6G8L - chains A and P; structure by X-ray diffraction, 1.37 A resolution.

[Chain A]
Name: 14-3-3 protein sigma
Organism: Homo sapiens
Reference sequence: P31947 (1433S_HUMAN); numbering as in UniProt (aligned over 1-231)
Amino-acid sequence (236 residues; numbered -4 to 231; the number before each row is that of its first residue; numbers below 1 keep their minus sign (Gly-4 is residue -4)):
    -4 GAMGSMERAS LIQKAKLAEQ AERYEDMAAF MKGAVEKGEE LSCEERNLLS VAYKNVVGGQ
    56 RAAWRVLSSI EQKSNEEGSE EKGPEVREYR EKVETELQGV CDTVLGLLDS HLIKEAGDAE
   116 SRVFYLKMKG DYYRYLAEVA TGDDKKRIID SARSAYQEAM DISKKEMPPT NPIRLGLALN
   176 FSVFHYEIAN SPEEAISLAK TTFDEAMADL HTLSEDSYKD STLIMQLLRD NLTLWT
Differences from the reference sequence: expression tag (-4 to 0)
Bound ions: Na+: Gln8, Lys77, Glu80; Mg2+: Glu75, Glu161
Curated features (UniProtKB/Swiss-Prot):
  - site (Interaction with phosphoserine on interacting protein): Arg56, Arg129
  - modified residue (Phosphoserine): Ser5, Ser74

[Chain P]
Name: Ace-arg-ala-his-sep-ser-pro-ala-ser-ble-gln
Amino-acid sequence (11 residues; numbered 123 to 133; the number before each row is that of its first residue):
   123 XRAHSSPASX Q
Not modelled in the structure: 123-124
Modified / non-standard residues: ACE (acetyl group) at position 123; Ser127 (phosphoserine; SEP); B3L ((3S)-3-amino-5-methylhexanoic acid) at position 132

[Chain A / chain P interface]
Pairs across the interface - 37 pairs, chain A then chain P:
  Asn42(A) - Ser131(P)
  Asn42(A) - B3L_132(P)  hydrogen bond (side chain-backbone)
  Ser45(A) - Ala130(P)  hydrogen bond (side chain-backbone)
  Val46(A) - Ala130(P)  hydrophobic
  Val46(A) - Ser131(P)
  Lys49(A) - Ser127(P)
  Lys49(A) - Ser128(P)
  Lys49(A) - Ala130(P)
  Arg56(A) - Ser127(P)
  Glu115(A) - Gln133(P)  hydrogen bond
  Phe119(A) - Ala130(P)
  Lys122(A) - Ser128(P)  hydrogen bond
  Lys122(A) - B3L_132(P)
  Arg129(A) - Ser127(P)
  Tyr130(A) - Ser127(P)
  Asn166(A) - Gln133(P)  hydrogen bond
  Pro167(A) - B3L_132(P)
  Pro167(A) - Gln133(P)
  Ile168(A) - B3L_132(P)
  Ile168(A) - Gln133(P)
  Gly171(A) - Ser128(P)
  Leu174(A) - His126(P)
  Leu174(A) - Ser127(P)
  Leu174(A) - Ser128(P)
  Asn175(A) - Ser127(P)
  Asn175(A) - Ser128(P)  hydrogen bond (side chain-backbone)
  Val178(A) - His126(P)
  Glu182(A) - Ala125(P)  hydrogen bond (side chain-backbone)
  Ile219(A) - Pro129(P)  hydrophobic
  Ile219(A) - B3L_132(P)
  Leu222(A) - His126(P)
  Leu222(A) - Ser127(P)
  Leu222(A) - Pro129(P)
  Asp225(A) - His126(P)  salt bridge
  Asn226(A) - Ala125(P)
  Asn226(A) - His126(P)  hydrogen bond (side chain-backbone)
  Trp230(A) - Ala125(P)  hydrophobic
Other interface residues (no listed pair), chain A (25 interface residues in all): Leu218, Leu229

[Summary]
25 residues of chain A and 9 residues of chain P are in contact, with 8 hydrogen bonds and 1 salt bridge.
Polar contacts include Asp225(A)-His126(P), Asn42(A)-B3L_132(P) and Ser45(A)-Ala130(P). Gln8(A), Lys77(A) and
Glu80(A) form the Na+ site.
Here chain A is 14-3-3 protein sigma (Homo sapiens) and chain P is
Ace-arg-ala-his-sep-ser-pro-ala-ser-ble-gln. Entry 6G8L (14-3-3sigma in complex with a L132beta3L mutated YAP
pS127 phosphopeptide) was determined by X-ray diffraction (same publication as 6G6X, 6G8I, 6G8J, 6G8K, 6G8P
and 6G8Q).
